Entry 7X5F (X-ray diffraction, 2.60 A resolution); this record covers chains B and D of the 4 polymer chains in the assembly.

[Chain B]
Name: Nuclear factor erythroid 2-related factor 2
Source organism: Homo sapiens
UniProtKB: Q16236 (NF2L2_HUMAN); residue numbers follow UniProt; this construct covers 452-560
Amino-acid sequence (113 residues; row label = number of the first residue in the row):
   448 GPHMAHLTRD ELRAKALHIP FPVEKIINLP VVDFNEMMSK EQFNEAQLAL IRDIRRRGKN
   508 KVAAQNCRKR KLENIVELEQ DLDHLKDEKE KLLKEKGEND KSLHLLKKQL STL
Disordered / not traced: 448-453, 559-560
Construct notes: expression tag (448-451)
Reported in the primary citation:
  - mutagenesis - D457A, F481A, R499M, R502M (30-fold), R504M (30-fold): decreased binding to DNA
  - mutagenesis - Q489A, R503M: unchanged binding to DNA
  - mutagenesis - D500A: increased binding to DNA
  - mutagenesis - F481A, R502M, R504M: abolished signaling
  - mutagenesis - D457A (50%-70%), R499M (50%-70%), D500A (50%-70%), R503M (50%-70%): decreased signaling
  - mutagenesis - Q489A: unchanged signaling
  - specificity-determining residues: Asn-507 (from molecular simulation)
  - specificity-determining residues: Ala-510 (citing earlier work)

[Chain D]
Molecule: Synthetic DNA
Sequence (16 nucleotides; row label = number of the first residue in the row; numbering starts at 0):
     0 CACAGTGACT CAGCAG

[How chain B and chain D interact]
Pairs across the interface (14):
  Val-478(B) / DA1(D)  phosphate contact
  Val-478(B) / DC2(D)  phosphate contact
  Arg-499(B) / DA1(D)  salt bridge to the phosphate
  Arg-502(B) / DC2(D)  salt bridge to the phosphate
  Lys-506(B) / DC2(D)  phosphate contact
  Lys-506(B) / DA3(D)  phosphate contact
  Asn-507(B) / DT5(D)  hydrogen bond to the base
  Ala-510(B) / DT5(D)  base contact
  Ala-511(B) / DT5(D)  base contact
  Cys-514(B) / DT5(D)  hydrogen bond to the phosphate
  Arg-515(B) / DA7(D)  base contact
  Arg-517(B) / DG4(D)  salt bridge to the phosphate
  Arg-517(B) / DT5(D)  salt bridge to the phosphate
  Lys-518(B) / DG6(D)  salt bridge to the phosphate
Interface residues without a listed pair, chain D (9 interface residues in all): DC0, DC8

[Overview]
11 residues of chain B face 9 of chain D across their interface; the contacts include 2 hydrogen bonds and 5
salt bridges. Polar contacts include Asn-507(B)/DT5(D), Cys-514(B)/DT5(D) and Arg-499(B)/DA1(D). The paper
reports that D457A, F481A and R499M of chain B, among others, reduce binding to DNA; specificity determinants
Asn-507(B) and Ala-510(B); 8 substitutions were tested in all.
Here chain B is Nuclear factor erythroid 2-related factor 2 (Homo sapiens) and chain D is Synthetic DNA. Entry
7X5F (Nrf2-MafG heterodimer bound with CsMBE2) was determined by X-ray diffraction together with 7X5E and 7X5G
from the same study.
